PDB entry 4J3O | X-ray diffraction, 3.80 A resolution | chains C and F of the 5 polymer chains in the assembly

[Chain C]
Protein: Chaperone protein FimC
Source organism: Escherichia coli
Reference sequence: P31697 (FIMC_ECOLI); residues 1-205 here correspond to UniProt positions 37-241 (UniProt number = residue number + 36)
Amino-acid sequence (211 residues; numbered 1 to 211; the number before each row is that of its first residue):
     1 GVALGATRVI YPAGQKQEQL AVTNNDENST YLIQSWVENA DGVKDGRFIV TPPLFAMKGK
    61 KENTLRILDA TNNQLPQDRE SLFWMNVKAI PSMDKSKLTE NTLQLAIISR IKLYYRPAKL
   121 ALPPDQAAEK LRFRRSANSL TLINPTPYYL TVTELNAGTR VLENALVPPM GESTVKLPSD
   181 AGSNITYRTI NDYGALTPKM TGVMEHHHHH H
Not modelled in the structure: 94-99, 206-211
Sequence notes: expression tag (206-211)

[Chain F]
Protein: Protein FimF
Source organism: Escherichia coli
Reference sequence: P08189 (FIMF_ECOLI); residues 1-154 here correspond to UniProt positions 23-176 (UniProt number = residue number + 22)
Amino-acid sequence (154 residues; row label = number of the first residue in the row):
     1 ADSTITIRGY VRDNGCSVAA ESTNFTVDLM ENAAKQFNNI GATTPVVPFR ILLSPCGNAV
    61 SAVKVGFTGV ADSHNANLLA LENTVSAASG LGIQLLNEQQ NQIPLNAPSS ALSWTTLTPG
   121 KPNTLNFYAR LMATQVPVTA GHINATATFT LEYQ
Disulfide bonds: C16-C56
Swiss-Prot annotation at these positions:
  - site: Y153 (Required for stability and transport)

[How chain C and chain F interact]
Pairs across the interface - 67 pairs, chain C then chain F:
  G1(C) - S17(F)
  G1(C) - V18(F)
  G1(C) - A19(F)
  V2(C) - C16(F)
  V2(C) - S17(F)
  V2(C) - V18(F)  hydrogen bond (backbone-backbone)
  A3(C) - C16(F)
  A3(C) - S17(F)
  L4(C) - N14(F)
  L4(C) - G15(F)  hydrogen bond (backbone-backbone)
  G5(C) - D13(F)
  G5(C) - N14(F)
  G5(C) - G15(F)
  A6(C) - D13(F)
  T7(C) - G15(F)
  R8(C) - Q154(F)  hydrogen bond (side chain-backbone)
  N25(C) - S17(F)  hydrogen bond
  N25(C) - P55(F)
  W84(C) - E152(F)
  K88(C) - T148(F)
  E100(C) - N24(F)
  N101(C) - N24(F)
  N101(C) - F25(F)
  N101(C) - G141(F)
  N101(C) - H142(F)
  N101(C) - I143(F)
  N101(C) - N144(F)
  T102(C) - T23(F)
  T102(C) - N24(F)
  T102(C) - I143(F)
  T102(C) - N144(F)  hydrogen bond (backbone-side chain)
  T102(C) - A145(F)
  L103(C) - S22(F)
  L103(C) - T23(F)  hydrogen bond (backbone-backbone)
  L103(C) - I93(F)  hydrophobic
  L103(C) - A145(F)
  L103(C) - T146(F)
  Q104(C) - A147(F)
  L105(C) - F49(F)  hydrophobic
  L105(C) - A147(F)  hydrophobic
  A106(C) - A147(F)  hydrogen bond (backbone-backbone)
  A106(C) - T148(F)
  A106(C) - F149(F)  hydrogen bond (backbone-backbone)
  I107(C) - V18(F)  hydrophobic
  I107(C) - A20(F)  hydrophobic
  I107(C) - F149(F)
  I108(C) - T148(F)
  I108(C) - F149(F)  hydrogen bond (backbone-backbone)
  I108(C) - T150(F)
  I108(C) - L151(F)  hydrogen bond (backbone-backbone)
  S109(C) - L151(F)
  R110(C) - S109(F)  hydrogen bond
  R110(C) - T150(F)
  R110(C) - L151(F)  hydrogen bond (backbone-backbone)
  R110(C) - E152(F)  salt bridge
  R110(C) - Y153(F)  hydrogen bond (backbone-backbone)
  I111(C) - Y153(F)  hydrophobic
  K112(C) - Q154(F)  hydrogen bond (side chain-backbone)
  T151(C) - Q154(F)
  T153(C) - Q154(F)  hydrogen bond
  N164(C) - W114(F)
  N164(C) - Q154(F)  hydrogen bond
  Y193(C) - R12(F)
  Y193(C) - D13(F)
  G194(C) - D13(F)
  G194(C) - A59(F)
  A195(C) - D13(F)
Also at the interface, not in a pair above, chain C (32 interface residues in all): Y31, I190
Also at the interface, not in a pair above, chain F (39 interface residues in all): E21, I51, S54, V60, F67, L79

[Summary]
32 residues of chain C and 39 residues of chain F are in contact; the contacts include 16 hydrogen bonds and 1
salt bridge. Polar contacts include R110(C)-E152(F), R8(C)-Q154(F) and N25(C)-S17(F).
Chain C is Chaperone protein FimC and chain F is Protein FimF, both from Escherichia coli; the structure,
Crystal structure of the FimD usher traversed by the pilus tip complex assembly composed of
FimC:FimF:FimG:FimH, was determined by X-ray diffraction.
